9DWY - chain A; structure by electron microscopy, 2.90 A resolution.

Chain A:
Molecule: Monocarboxylate transporter 8
From: Homo sapiens
Reference sequence: P36021 (MOT8_HUMAN); residues 1-539 here = UniProt positions 1-539
Amino-acid sequence (573 residues; numbered 1 to 573; the number before each row is that of its first residue):
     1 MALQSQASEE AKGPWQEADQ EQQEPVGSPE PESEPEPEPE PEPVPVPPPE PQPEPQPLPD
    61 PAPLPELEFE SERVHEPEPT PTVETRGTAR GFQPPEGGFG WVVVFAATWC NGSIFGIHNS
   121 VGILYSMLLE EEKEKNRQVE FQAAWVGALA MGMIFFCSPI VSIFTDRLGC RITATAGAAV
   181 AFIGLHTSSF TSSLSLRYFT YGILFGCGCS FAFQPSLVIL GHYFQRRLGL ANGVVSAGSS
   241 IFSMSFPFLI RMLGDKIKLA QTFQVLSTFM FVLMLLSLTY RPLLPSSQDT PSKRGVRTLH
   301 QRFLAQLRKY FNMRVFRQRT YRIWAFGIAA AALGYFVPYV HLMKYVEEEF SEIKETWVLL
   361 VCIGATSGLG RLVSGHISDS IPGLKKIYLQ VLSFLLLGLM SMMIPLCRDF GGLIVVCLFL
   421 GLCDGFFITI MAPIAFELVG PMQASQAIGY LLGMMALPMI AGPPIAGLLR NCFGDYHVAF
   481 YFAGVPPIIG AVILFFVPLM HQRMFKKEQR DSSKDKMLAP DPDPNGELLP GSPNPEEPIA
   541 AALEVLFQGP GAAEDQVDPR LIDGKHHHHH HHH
Disordered / not traced: 1-98, 132-141, 286-309, 499-573
Differences from the reference sequence: expression tag (540-573)
Swiss-Prot annotation at these positions:
  - modified residue: Ala2 (N-acetylalanine)
  - natural variant: Ser120 (S120F: In MCT8 deficiency), Gly147 (G147R: In MCT8 deficiency), Ala150 (A150T: In MCT8 deficiency; A150V: In MCT8 deficiency), Phe156 (deletion: In MCT8 deficiency), Val161 (V161M: In MCT8 deficiency), Arg197 (R197H: In MCT8 deficiency), Gly208 (G208C: In MCT8 deficiency), Ser216 (S216F: In MCT8 deficiency), Leu217 (L217R: In MCT8 deficiency), Pro247 (P247L: In MCT8 deficiency), Leu360 (L360W: In MCT8 deficiency), Arg371 (R371C: In MCT8 deficiency), 8 further natural variant entries in UniProt
  - mutagenesis: His118 (H118A: Reduction of thyroid hormone (TH) transport; H118Q: Does not alter kinetic characteristics of thyroid hormone (TH) transport), His186 (H186A: No effect on thyroid hormone (TH) transport), Ser216 (S216A: No effect on thyroid hormone transport. No effect on protein abundance. No effect on protein localization to the plasma membrane), Arg371 (R371A: Does not affect localization to the cell membrane. Abolishes T3 uptake activity), His376 (H376A: No effect on thyroid hormone (TH) transport), Asp424 (D424A: Does not affect localization to the cell membrane. Abolishes T3 uptake activity), Gly490 (G490A: No effect on thyroid hormone (TH) transport)
Ligand contacts: 3,5,3'triiodothyronine (T3): Phe115, Phe155, Phe213, Leu217, Tyr335, Phe336, Arg371, Phe427, Ile428, Met431, Ala432, Ile448, Leu451, Leu452, Met455

Summary:
Chain A binds 3,5,3'triiodothyronine. UniProt lists 7 mutagenesis sites.
Chain A is Monocarboxylate transporter 8 (Homo sapiens); the structure, Cryo-EM structure of human MCT8 in
complex with thyroid hormone T3, was determined by electron microscopy (same publication as 9DXO, 9DXP and
9MR5).
